PDB entry 1NFV | X-ray diffraction, 1.95 A resolution | chains K and P of the 16 polymer chains in the assembly

== Chain K (and P) ==
Name: bacterioferritin
Organism: Desulfovibrio desulfuricans
Notes: chain P of this document is another copy of the same molecule, construct and numbering; everything in this record applies to it too
Amino-acid sequence (179 residues; each row starts with the number of its first residue):
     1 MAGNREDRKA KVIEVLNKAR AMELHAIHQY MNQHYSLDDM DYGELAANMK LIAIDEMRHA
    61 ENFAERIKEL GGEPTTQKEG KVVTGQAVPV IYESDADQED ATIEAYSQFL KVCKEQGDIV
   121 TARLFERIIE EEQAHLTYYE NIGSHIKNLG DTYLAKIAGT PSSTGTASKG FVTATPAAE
Disordered / not traced: 1-2, 173-179
Metal / ion sites: Fe ion site 1: Glu23, Glu56, His59, Glu132; Fe ion site 2: Glu56, Glu99, Glu132, His135; fe-coproporphyrin iii Fe: Met57 (shared with 1 residue of chain L)
Ligand contacts: fe-coproporphyrin iii (FEC; 1,3,5,8-tetramethyl-porphine-2,4,6,7-tetrapropionic acid ferrous complex): Arg20, Leu24, Ile27, His28, Met31, Tyr35, Lys50, Ile54, Met57, Arg58, Ala60, Glu61, Ala167, Ser168, Lys169
Reported in the primary citation:
  - binding site for fe-coproporphyrin iii: Arg20, Tyr35, Lys50, Ser168

== Interface between chain K and chain P ==
Residue-residue contacts (14; chain K residue first):
  Asp100(K) - Arg5(P)  salt bridge
  Glu104(K) - Arg5(P)  salt bridge
  Glu104(K) - Arg8(P)  salt bridge
  Ser107(K) - Ile119(P)
  Leu110(K) - Ile119(P)  hydrophobic
  Lys114(K) - Lys114(P)
  Arg123(K) - Arg123(P)
  Glu126(K) - Arg123(P)
  Ile129(K) - Ile119(P)  hydrophobic
  Ile129(K) - Val120(P)  hydrophobic
  Glu130(K) - Arg123(P)
  Glu130(K) - Arg127(P)  salt bridge
  Gln133(K) - Arg66(P)  hydrogen bond
  Gln133(K) - Glu69(P)
Interface residues without a listed pair, chain K (11 interface residues in all): Thr137
Interface residues without a listed pair, chain P (10 interface residues in all): Gly117

== Summary ==
11 residues of chain K face 10 of chain P across their interface; the contacts include 1 hydrogen bond and 4
salt bridges. Among the polar pairs are Asp100(K)-Arg5(P), Glu104(K)-Arg5(P) and Glu104(K)-Arg8(P). Bound to
chain K: fe-coproporphyrin iii. From the paper: a binding site for fe-coproporphyrin iii at Arg20(K), Tyr35(K)
and Lys50(K) among others.
Both chains are bacterioferritin (Desulfovibrio desulfuricans). Entry 1NFV (X-ray structure of Desulfovibrio
desulfuricans bacterioferritin: the diiron centre in different catalytic states (as-isolated structure)) was
determined by X-ray diffraction, deposited together with 1NF4 and 1NF6.
